PDB entry 8PR4 | electron microscopy, 3.50 A resolution | chains J and Y of the 6 polymer chains in the assembly

Chain J:
Name: Arp11
From: Sus scrofa
UniProt: I3LHK5 (I3LHK5_PIG); residues 1-417 here = UniProt positions 1-417
Sequence (417 residues; numbered 1 to 417; the number before each row is that of its first residue):
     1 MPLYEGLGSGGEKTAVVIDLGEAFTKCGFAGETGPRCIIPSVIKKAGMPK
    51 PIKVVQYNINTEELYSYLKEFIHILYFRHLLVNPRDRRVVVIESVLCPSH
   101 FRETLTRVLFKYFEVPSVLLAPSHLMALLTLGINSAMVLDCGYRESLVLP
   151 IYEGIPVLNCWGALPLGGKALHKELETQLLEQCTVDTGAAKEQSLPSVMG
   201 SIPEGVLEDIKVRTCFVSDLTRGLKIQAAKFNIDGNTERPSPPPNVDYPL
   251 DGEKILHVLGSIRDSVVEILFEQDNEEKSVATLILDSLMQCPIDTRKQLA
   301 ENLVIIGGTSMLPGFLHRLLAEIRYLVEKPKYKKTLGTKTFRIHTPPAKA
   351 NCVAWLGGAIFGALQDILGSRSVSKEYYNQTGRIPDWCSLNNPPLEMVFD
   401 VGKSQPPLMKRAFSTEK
Unresolved in the structure: 1-11, 391-417

Chain Y:
Name: Dynactin subunit 4
From: Sus scrofa
UniProt: A0A4X1TB62 (A0A4X1TB62_PIG); residues 1-467 here = UniProt positions 1-467
Sequence (467 residues; numbered 1 to 467; the number before each row is that of its first residue):
     1 MASLLQSERVLYLVQGEKKVRAPLSQLYFCRYCSELRSLECVSHEVDSHY
    51 CPSCLENMPSAEAKLKKNRCANCFDCPGCMHTLSTRATSISTQLPDDPAK
   101 TAVKKAYYLACGFCRWTSRDVGMADKSVASGGWQEPDHPHTQRMNKLIEY
   151 YQQLAQKEKVERDRKKLARRRNYMPLAFSQHTIHVVDKYGLGTRLQRPRA
   201 GTTITALAGLSLKEGEDQKEIKIEPAQAVDEVEPLPEDYYTRPVNLTEVT
   251 TLQQRLLQPDFQPICASQLYPRHKHLLIKRSLRCRQCEHNLSKPEFNPTS
   301 IKFKIQLVAVNYIPEVRIMSIPNLRYMKESQVLLTLTNPVENLTHVTLLE
   351 CEEGDPDDTNSTAKVSVPPTELVLAGKDAAAEYDELAEPQDFPDDPDVVA
   401 FRKANKVGVFIKVTPQREEGDVTVCFKLKHDFKNLAAPIRPVEEADPGAE
   451 VSWLTQHVELSLGPLLP
Unresolved in the structure: 1, 89-105, 171-218, 377-387, 436-447, 465-467
Curated features (UniProtKB/Swiss-Prot):
  - modified residue: Ala2 (N-acetylalanine), Thr414 (Phosphothreonine)
  - cross-link: Lys222 (Glycyl lysine isopeptide (Lys-Gly) (interchain with G-Cter in SUMO2))

Chain J / chain Y interface:
Pairs across the interface (90):
  Phe24(J) - Leu252(Y)  hydrophobic
  Phe24(J) - Leu256(Y)  hydrophobic
  Gly31(J) - Met144(Y)
  Thr33(J) - His138(Y)
  Thr33(J) - His140(Y)
  Thr33(J) - Asp260(Y)
  Gly34(J) - Asp260(Y)
  Pro35(J) - Pro259(Y)
  Arg36(J) - Lys67(Y)
  Arg36(J) - Asn68(Y)
  Ile38(J) - Leu256(Y)  hydrophobic
  Ile38(J) - Pro259(Y)  hydrophobic
  His73(J) - His44(Y)  hydrogen bond
  Phe77(J) - His44(Y)
  Phe77(J) - Glu45(Y)
  Phe77(J) - Val46(Y)  hydrophobic
  Phe77(J) - Ile278(Y)
  Arg78(J) - His275(Y)
  His79(J) - Asn68(Y)
  His79(J) - His275(Y)  hydrogen bond (backbone-side chain)
  Leu81(J) - His49(Y)
  Leu81(J) - Asn68(Y)
  Leu81(J) - His275(Y)
  Leu81(J) - Leu276(Y)
  Leu81(J) - Ile278(Y)  hydrophobic
  Val82(J) - Val46(Y)
  Asn83(J) - His44(Y)
  Asn83(J) - Glu45(Y)  hydrogen bond
  Asn83(J) - Val46(Y)
  Arg87(J) - Lys64(Y)
  Lys111(J) - Arg285(Y)
  Tyr112(J) - Glu40(Y)
  Tyr112(J) - Arg285(Y)  hydrogen bond (backbone-side chain)
  Glu114(J) - Arg285(Y)  salt bridge
  Leu129(J) - Tyr151(Y)
  Thr130(J) - Leu147(Y)
  Leu131(J) - Arg143(Y)  hydrogen bond (backbone-side chain)
  Leu131(J) - Pro225(Y)
  Leu131(J) - Ala226(Y)
  Gly132(J) - Leu147(Y)
  Gly132(J) - Tyr151(Y)
  Asp209(J) - Thr251(Y)  hydrogen bond
  Val212(J) - Leu252(Y)  hydrophobic
  Val212(J) - Arg255(Y)
  Arg213(J) - Leu246(Y)  hydrogen bond (side chain-backbone)
  Arg213(J) - Val249(Y)
  Arg213(J) - Thr250(Y)
  Arg213(J) - Thr251(Y)
  Phe216(J) - Leu235(Y)  hydrophobic
  Phe216(J) - Tyr240(Y)  hydrophobic
  Val217(J) - Leu235(Y)
  Ser218(J) - Tyr240(Y)
  Asp219(J) - Tyr240(Y)  hydrogen bond (backbone-side chain)
  Arg222(J) - Tyr240(Y)  hydrogen bond
  Pro244(J) - Arg242(Y)
  Pro244(J) - Pro243(Y)
  Val246(J) - Val244(Y)  hydrophobic
  Val246(J) - Leu246(Y)  hydrophobic
  Met311(J) - Gln262(Y)
  Pro313(J) - Leu235(Y)
  Gly314(J) - Leu235(Y)
  Leu316(J) - Val232(Y)
  His317(J) - Val232(Y)
  His317(J) - Pro234(Y)
  Leu320(J) - Asp230(Y)
  Arg324(J) - Asp230(Y)  hydrogen bond (side chain-backbone)
  Arg324(J) - Glu231(Y)  salt bridge
  Arg342(J) - Gln227(Y)
  Arg342(J) - Ala228(Y)  hydrogen bond (side chain-backbone)
  Arg342(J) - Val229(Y)
  Arg342(J) - Asp230(Y)
  Ile343(J) - Ala228(Y)
  Ile343(J) - Val229(Y)  hydrogen bond (backbone-backbone)
  His344(J) - Ala226(Y)
  His344(J) - Ala228(Y)
  Pro347(J) - His138(Y)
  Pro347(J) - His140(Y)  hydrogen bond (backbone-side chain)
  Lys349(J) - Asp260(Y)
  Lys349(J) - Gln262(Y)  hydrogen bond (side chain-backbone)
  Ile360(J) - Ile148(Y)
  Ala363(J) - Ile148(Y)  hydrophobic
  Ala363(J) - Gln152(Y)  hydrogen bond (backbone-side chain)
  Leu364(J) - Tyr151(Y)
  Leu364(J) - Gln152(Y)
  Leu364(J) - Ala155(Y)  hydrophobic
  Asp366(J) - Ala155(Y)
  Asp366(J) - Gln156(Y)
  Asp366(J) - Arg162(Y)
  Ile367(J) - Ala155(Y)
  Ser370(J) - Arg162(Y)
Also at the interface, not in a pair above, chain J (68 interface residues in all): Phe29, Glu32, Lys69, Leu80, Pro84, Arg85, Ile133, Glu208, Ser241, Asp247, Tyr248, Glu301, Asn302, Phe341, Thr345, Asn351, Cys352, Arg371
Also at the interface, not in a pair above, chain Y (58 interface residues in all): Leu39, Val42, Arg69, Glu158, Lys159, Glu233, Tyr239, Thr241, Phe261, Arg280, Glu288

Overview:
68 residues of chain J and 58 residues of chain Y are in contact, with 15 hydrogen bonds and 2 salt bridges.
Polar contacts include Glu114(J)-Arg285(Y), Arg324(J)-Glu231(Y) and His73(J)-His44(Y).
Here chain J is Arp11 and chain Y is Dynactin subunit 4, both from Sus scrofa. Entry 8PR4 (Dynactin pointed
end bound to JIP3) was determined by electron microscopy, deposited together with 8PQW, 8PQY, 8PQZ, 8PR0,
8PR1, 8PR2 and 8PR3.
